8DBP - chains B and E of the 22 polymer chains in the assembly; structure by electron microscopy, 3.60 A resolution.

# Chain B
Molecule: ATP synthase subunit alpha
From: Escherichia coli
Notes: EC 7.1.2.2
Reference sequence: A0A7U9G3U3 (A0A7U9G3U3_ECOLX); residue numbers follow UniProt; this construct covers 1-513
Sequence (513 residues; numbered 1 to 513; the number before each row is that of its first residue):
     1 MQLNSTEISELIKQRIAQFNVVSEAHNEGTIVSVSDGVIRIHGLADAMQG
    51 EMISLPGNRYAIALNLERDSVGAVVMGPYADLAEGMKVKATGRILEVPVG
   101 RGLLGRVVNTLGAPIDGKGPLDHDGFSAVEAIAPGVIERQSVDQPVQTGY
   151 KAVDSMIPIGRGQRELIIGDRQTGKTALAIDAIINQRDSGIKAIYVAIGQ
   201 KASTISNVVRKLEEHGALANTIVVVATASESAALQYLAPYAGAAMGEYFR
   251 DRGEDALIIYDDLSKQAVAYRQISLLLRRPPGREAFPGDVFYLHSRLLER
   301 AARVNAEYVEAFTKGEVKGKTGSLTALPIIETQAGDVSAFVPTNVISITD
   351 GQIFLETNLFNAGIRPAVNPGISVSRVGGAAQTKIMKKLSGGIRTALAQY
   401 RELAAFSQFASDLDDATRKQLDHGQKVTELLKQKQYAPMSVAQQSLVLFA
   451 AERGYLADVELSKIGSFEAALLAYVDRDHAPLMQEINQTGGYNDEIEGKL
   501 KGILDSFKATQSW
Disordered / not traced: 1
Construct notes: conflict Ala47 (Cys in A0A7U9G3U3), Ala90 (Cys in A0A7U9G3U3), Ala193 (Cys in A0A7U9G3U3), Ala243 (Cys in A0A7U9G3U3)
Bound ions: Mg2+: Thr176 (together with ATP)
Residues lining bound ligands:
  - ATP (adenosine-5'-triphosphate): Ser347, Val374, Arg376
  - ATP: Asp170, Arg171, Gln172, Thr173, Gly174, Lys175, Thr176, Ala177, Phe360, Arg365, Pro366, Gln433, Lys434, Gln435

# Chain E
Molecule: ATP synthase subunit beta
From: Escherichia coli
Notes: EC 7.1.2.2
Reference sequence: A0A192CEZ8 (A0A192CEZ8_ECOLX); residues 0-459 here correspond to UniProt positions 1-460 (UniProt number = residue number + 1)
Sequence (471 residues; row label = number of the first residue in the row; numbers below 1 keep their minus sign (Met-11 is residue -11)):
   -11 MRGSHHHHHHGMATGKIVQVIGAVVDVEFPQDAVPRVYDALEVQNGNERL
    39 VLEVQQQLGGGIVRTIAMGSSDGLRRGLDVKDLEHPIEVPVGKATLGRIM
    89 NVLGEPVDMKGEIGEEERWAIHRAAPSYEELSNSQELLETGIKVIDLMAP
   139 FAKGGKVGLFGGAGVGKTVNMMELIRNIAIEHSGYSVFAGVGERTREGND
   189 FYHEMTDSNVIDKVSLVYGQMNEPPGNRLRVALTGLTMAEKFRDEGRDVL
   239 LFVDNIYRYTLAGTEVSALLGRMPSAVGYQPTLAEEMGVLQERITSTKTG
   289 SITSVQAVYVPADDLTDPSPATTFAHLDATVVLSRQIASLGIYPAVDPLD
   339 STSRQLDPLVVGQEHYDTARGVQSILQRYQELKDIIAILGMDELSEEDKL
   389 VVARARKIQRFLSQPFFVAEVFTGSPGKYVSLKDTIRGFKGIMEGEYDHL
   439 PEQAFYMVGSIEEAVEKAKKL
Disordered / not traced: -11 to 1
Construct notes: initiating methionine (-11); expression tag (-10 to -1); conflict Ala137 (Cys138 in A0A192CEZ8)
Bound ions: Mg2+: Thr156 (together with ATP)
Residues lining bound ligands:
  - ATP (adenosine-5'-triphosphate): Ala151, Gly152, Val153, Gly154, Lys155, Thr156, Val157, Glu181, Arg182, Glu185, Tyr331, Phe404, Ala407, Phe410, Thr411
  - ATP: Ser341, Arg342, Leu344, Asp345, Tyr354, Arg358

# Chain B / chain E interface
Contacting residue pairs (68):
  Leu44(B) - Arg64(E)
  Asp46(B) - Arg63(E)  salt bridge
  Ala47(B) - Arg63(E)
  Met48(B) - Gly61(E)
  Met48(B) - Leu62(E)
  Gln49(B) - Val8(E)
  Gln49(B) - Gly10(E)
  Gln49(B) - Ser59(E)  hydrogen bond
  Gln49(B) - Asp60(E)
  Gln49(B) - Gly61(E)  hydrogen bond (backbone-backbone)
  Gln49(B) - Leu62(E)  hydrogen bond (backbone-backbone)
  Asn65(B) - Val8(E)
  Asn65(B) - Ile9(E)
  Leu66(B) - Gln7(E)
  Leu66(B) - Val8(E)  hydrogen bond (backbone-backbone)
  Leu66(B) - Ile9(E)
  Leu66(B) - Leu62(E)
  Glu67(B) - Gln7(E)
  Glu67(B) - Arg64(E)  hydrogen bond (backbone-side chain)
  Arg68(B) - Val6(E)
  Arg68(B) - Gln7(E)
  Ser70(B) - Arg64(E)  hydrogen bond (backbone-side chain)
  Val71(B) - Arg64(E)
  Ile94(B) - Gly61(E)
  Glu130(B) - Asp60(E)
  Ile132(B) - Asn210(E)
  Val136(B) - Thr183(E)
  Val136(B) - Gly186(E)
  Val136(B) - Asn187(E)  hydrogen bond (backbone-side chain)
  Ile137(B) - Val95(E)
  Ile137(B) - Tyr190(E)  hydrophobic
  Arg139(B) - Thr183(E)  hydrogen bond
  Arg139(B) - Asn187(E)
  Arg164(B) - Arg182(E)
  Pro280(B) - Ala256(E)
  Pro281(B) - Gly266(E)
  Arg283(B) - Asp302(E)  salt bridge
  Arg283(B) - Asp305(E)  salt bridge
  Gly288(B) - Glu253(E)
  Asp289(B) - Glu253(E)
  Phe291(B) - Arg246(E)
  Phe291(B) - Leu249(E)  hydrophobic
  Tyr292(B) - Glu211(E)
  Tyr292(B) - Pro212(E)
  Tyr292(B) - Arg216(E)
  Tyr292(B) - Glu253(E)
  Ser295(B) - Met209(E)  hydrogen bond (side chain-backbone)
  Glu299(B) - Arg182(E)
  Glu299(B) - Thr183(E)  hydrogen bond
  Glu299(B) - Asn210(E)
  Val337(B) - Arg323(E)
  Ser338(B) - Ala300(E)
  Ser338(B) - Asp301(E)
  Thr343(B) - Ala151(E)
  Thr343(B) - Tyr297(E)  hydrogen bond (backbone-side chain)
  Ile346(B) - Ala151(E)  hydrophobic
  Ile346(B) - Arg182(E)
  Ser347(B) - Ala151(E)
  Ser347(B) - Arg182(E)  hydrogen bond (backbone-side chain)
  Ser347(B) - Arg246(E)  hydrogen bond
  Ser347(B) - Tyr297(E)
  Ile348(B) - Arg182(E)  hydrogen bond (backbone-side chain)
  Thr349(B) - Arg182(E)  hydrogen bond (backbone-side chain)
  Asp350(B) - Arg182(E)
  Asp350(B) - Arg184(E)  salt bridge
  Arg376(B) - Arg182(E)
  Arg376(B) - Phe410(E)
  Gln399(B) - Tyr444(E)
Other interface residues (no listed pair), chain B (51 interface residues in all): Ala45, Leu64, Ala133, Pro134, Gln140, Ser141, Gly282, Asn344, Ser375, Val377, Gly378, Gly379, Glu402, Phe406
Other interface residues (no listed pair), chain E (50 interface residues in all): Glu16, Ser58, Ile87, Asp96, Met97, Gly152, Asp188, Pro213, Pro262, Val265, Leu328, Arg394, Val409

# Overview
The interface between chain B and chain E involves 51 residues on one side and 50 on the other, with 15
hydrogen bonds and 4 salt bridges. Polar pairs include Asp46(B)-Arg63(E), Arg283(B)-Asp302(E) and
Arg283(B)-Asp305(E). One ATP molecule is bound between chain B and chain E.
Here chain B is ATP synthase subunit alpha and chain E is ATP synthase subunit beta, both from Escherichia
coli. Entry 8DBP (E. coli ATP synthase imaged in 10mM MgATP State1 "half-up) was determined by electron
microscopy (same publication as 8DBQ, 8DBR, 8DBS, 8DBT, 8DBU, 8DBV and 8DBW).
